7ADB - chains X and R of the 15 polymer chains in the assembly; structure by electron microscopy, 4.40 A resolution (low resolution: residue-level contacts below are approximate; hydrogen-bond / salt-bridge calls are withheld).

# Chain X
Name: DNA-directed RNA polymerase subunit beta
Organism: Escherichia coli
Notes: EC 2.7.7.6
Reference sequence: P0A8V4 (RPOB_ECO57); residues 1-1342 here = UniProt positions 1-1342
Amino-acid sequence (1342 residues; each row starts with the number of its first residue):
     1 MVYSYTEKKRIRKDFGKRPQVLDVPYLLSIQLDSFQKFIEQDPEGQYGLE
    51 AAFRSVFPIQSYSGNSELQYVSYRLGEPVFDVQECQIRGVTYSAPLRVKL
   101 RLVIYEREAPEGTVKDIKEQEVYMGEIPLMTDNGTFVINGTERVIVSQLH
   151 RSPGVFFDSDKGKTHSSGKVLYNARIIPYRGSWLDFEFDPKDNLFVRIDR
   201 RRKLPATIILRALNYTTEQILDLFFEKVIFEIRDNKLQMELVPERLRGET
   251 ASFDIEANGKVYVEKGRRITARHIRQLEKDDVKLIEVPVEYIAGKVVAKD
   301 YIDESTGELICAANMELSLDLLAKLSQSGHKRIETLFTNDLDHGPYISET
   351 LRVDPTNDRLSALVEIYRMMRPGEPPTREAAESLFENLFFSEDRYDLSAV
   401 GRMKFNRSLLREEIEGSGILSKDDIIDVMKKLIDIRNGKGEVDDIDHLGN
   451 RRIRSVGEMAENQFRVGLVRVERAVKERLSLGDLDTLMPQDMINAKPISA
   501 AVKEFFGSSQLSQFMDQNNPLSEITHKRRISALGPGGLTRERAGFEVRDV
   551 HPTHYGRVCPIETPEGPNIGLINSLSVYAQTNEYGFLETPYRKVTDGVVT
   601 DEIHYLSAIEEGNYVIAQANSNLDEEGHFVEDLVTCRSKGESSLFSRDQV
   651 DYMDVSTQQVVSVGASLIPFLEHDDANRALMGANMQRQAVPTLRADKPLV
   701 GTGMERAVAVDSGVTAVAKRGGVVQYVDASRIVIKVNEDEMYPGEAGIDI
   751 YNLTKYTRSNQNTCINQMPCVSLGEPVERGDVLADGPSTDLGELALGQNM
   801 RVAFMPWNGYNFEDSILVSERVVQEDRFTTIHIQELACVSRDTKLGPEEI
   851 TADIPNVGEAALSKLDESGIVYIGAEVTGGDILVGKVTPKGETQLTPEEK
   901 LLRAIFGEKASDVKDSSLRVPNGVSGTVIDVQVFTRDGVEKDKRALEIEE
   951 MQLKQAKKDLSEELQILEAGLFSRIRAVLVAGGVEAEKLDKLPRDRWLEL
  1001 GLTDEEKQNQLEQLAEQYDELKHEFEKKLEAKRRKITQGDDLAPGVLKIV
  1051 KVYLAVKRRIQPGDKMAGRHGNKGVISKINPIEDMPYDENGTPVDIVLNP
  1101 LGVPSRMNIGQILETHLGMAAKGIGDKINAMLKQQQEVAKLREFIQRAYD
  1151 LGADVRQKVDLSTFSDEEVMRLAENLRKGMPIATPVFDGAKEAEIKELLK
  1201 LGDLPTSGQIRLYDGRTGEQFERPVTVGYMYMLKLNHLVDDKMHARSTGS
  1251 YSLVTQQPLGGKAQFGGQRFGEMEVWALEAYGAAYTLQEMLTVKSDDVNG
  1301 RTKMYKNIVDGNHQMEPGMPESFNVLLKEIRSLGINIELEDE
Not modelled in the structure: 1, 1342
UniProt features mapped onto this chain:
  - modified residue (N6-acetyllysine): Lys1022, Lys1200

# Chain R
Molecule: rut RNA
Sequence (99 nucleotides; numbered 1 to 99; the number before each row is that of its first residue):
     1 GGGAUAACCCCGCUCUUACACAUUCCAGCCCUGAAAAAGGGCAUCAAAUU
    51 AAACCACACCUAUGGUGUAUGUCAAAUUAAACCACACCUGGCGUGUGGC
Not modelled in the structure: 1-76, 84-89
Sequence notes: expression tag (1-3, 77-99); insertion (72)
Ion coordination: Mg2+: C99 (shared with 3 residues of chain Y)

# Interface between chain X and chain R
Residue-residue contacts (12; chain X residue first):
  Gln510(X) with G95(R)
  Gln513(X) with G95(R); U96(R)
  Asn684(X) with G98(R)
  Arg687(X) with G98(R)
  Gln688(X) with G97(R); G98(R)
  Lys1065(X) with C99(R)
  Lys1073(X) with C99(R)
  His1237(X) with G98(R)
  Ser1252(X) with G91(R)
  Leu1259(X) with G90(R)
Also at the interface, not in a pair above, chain X (15 interface residues in all): Phe514, Arg540, Glu565, Val1254, Gln1264
Also at the interface, not in a pair above, chain R (8 interface residues in all): U94

# Overview
Chain X and chain R form an interface of 15 and 8 residues respectively.
Here chain X is DNA-directed RNA polymerase subunit beta (Escherichia coli) and chain R is rut RNA. Entry 7ADB
(Transcription termination intermediate complex 1 delta NusG) was determined by electron microscopy together
with 6Z9P, 6Z9Q, 6Z9R, 6Z9S, 6Z9T, 7ADC, 7ADD and 7ADE from the same study.
